2YCE - chains A and B of the 5 polymer chains in the assembly; structure by X-ray diffraction, 1.93 A resolution.

Chain A (and B):
Name: Fructose-bisphosphate aldolase class 1
Source organism: Thermoproteus tenax
Notes: EC 4.1.2.13; chain B of this document is another copy of the same molecule, construct and numbering; everything in this record applies to it too
UniProtKB: P58315 (ALF1_THETE); residue numbers follow UniProt; this construct covers 1-263
Amino-acid sequence (263 residues; each row starts with the number of its first residue):
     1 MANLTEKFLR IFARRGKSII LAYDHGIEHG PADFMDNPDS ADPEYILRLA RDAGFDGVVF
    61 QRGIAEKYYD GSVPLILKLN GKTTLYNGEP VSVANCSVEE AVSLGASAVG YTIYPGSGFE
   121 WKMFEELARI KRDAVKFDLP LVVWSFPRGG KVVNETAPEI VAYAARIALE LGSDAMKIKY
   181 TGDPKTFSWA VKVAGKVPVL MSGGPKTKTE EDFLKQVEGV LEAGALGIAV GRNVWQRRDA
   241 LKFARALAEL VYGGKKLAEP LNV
Disordered / not traced: 1-2, 253-263 (chain B: 1-2, 254-263)
Construct notes: engineered mutation Phe146 (Tyr in P58315), Ser173 (Ala in P58315)
Covalently attached groups: D-mannitol-1,6-diphosphate (M2P) linked to Lys177
Residues lining bound ligands: D-mannitol-1,6-diphosphate (M2P): Ala22, Asp24, His25, Glu28, His29, Trp144, Phe146, Arg148, Lys179, Ser202, Gly203, Gly204, Ala229, Val230, Gly231, Arg232
Swiss-Prot annotation at these positions:
  - active site: Lys177 (Schiff-base intermediate with dihydroxyacetone-P)
  - binding site (substrate): Asp24, His25, His29, Asp33, Trp144, Arg148, Lys177 to Lys179, Ser202 to Gly204, Gly231, Arg232
  - mutagenesis: Trp144 (W144E: Loss of FBP aldolase activity; when associated with F-146)

Chain A / chain B interface:
Pairs across the interface (71; chain A residue first):
  Tyr23(A) with Arg166(B), hydrogen bond
  Gly26(A) with Tyr163(B); Arg166(B); Glu170(B)
  Ile27(A) with Tyr163(B), hydrogen bond (backbone-side chain); Glu170(B); Leu171(B), hydrophobic
  Glu28(A) with Tyr163(B), hydrogen bond (backbone-side chain)
  His29(A) with Tyr163(B), hydrogen bond (backbone-side chain)
  Gly30(A) with Tyr163(B), hydrogen bond (backbone-side chain)
  Pro31(A) with Ala162(B); Tyr163(B); Trp189(B); Val193(B), hydrophobic
  Phe34(A) with Arg166(B)
  Met35(A) with Trp189(B), hydrophobic
  Pro38(A) with Lys192(B)
  Ala41(A) with Arg166(B), hydrogen bond (backbone-side chain)
  Gln61(A) with Glu170(B)
  Arg62(A) with Lys131(B); Glu170(B); Leu171(B)
  Gly63(A) with Leu169(B); Glu170(B), hydrogen bond (backbone-backbone); Gly172(B)
  Ile64(A) with Leu169(B), hydrophobic; Glu170(B)
  Glu66(A) with Lys131(B), salt bridge; Asp174(B)
  Lys67(A) with Thr5(B); Gly172(B); Ser173(B), hydrogen bond (side chain-backbone); Asp174(B), salt bridge; Lys196(B), hydrogen bond (backbone-side chain); Val197(B)
  Tyr68(A) with Gly195(B); Lys196(B), hydrogen bond (side chain-backbone)
  Gly81(A) with Phe124(B)
  Lys82(A) with Glu120(B)
  Thr83(A) with Gly116(B); Glu120(B), hydrogen bond; Tyr163(B); Ile167(B)
  Thr84(A) with Lys151(B), hydrogen bond (backbone-side chain); Tyr163(B), hydrogen bond (backbone-side chain)
  Leu85(A) with Gly116(B); Pro147(B), hydrophobic; Gly150(B); Lys151(B), hydrogen bond (backbone-backbone); Val152(B), hydrophobic; Ile160(B), hydrophobic; Tyr163(B), hydrophobic
  Tyr86(A) with Gly116(B); Ser117(B); Gly118(B); Glu120(B); Lys151(B), hydrogen bond (backbone-side chain)
  Asn87(A) with Gly150(B); Lys151(B), hydrogen bond
  Val91(A) with Trp121(B)
  Val93(A) with Trp121(B); Phe124(B), hydrophobic; Glu125(B)
  Ala94(A) with Ala128(B)
  Asn95(A) with Ala128(B); Leu171(B)
  Ser97(A) with Arg132(B)
  Glu99(A) with Arg132(B), salt bridge
  Glu100(A) with Arg132(B)
  Phe119(A) with Trp121(B)
  Lys122(A) with Trp121(B)
Other interface residues (no listed pair), chain A (36 interface residues in all): Glu44, Cys96
Other interface residues (no listed pair), chain B (34 interface residues in all): Pro115, Val135

Summary:
36 residues of chain A face 34 of chain B across their interface, with 16 hydrogen bonds and 3 salt bridges.
Among the polar pairs are Glu66(A)-Lys131(B), Lys67(A)-Asp174(B) and Glu99(A)-Arg132(B).
D-mannitol-1,6-diphosphate is covalently linked to Lys177(A).
Both chains are Fructose-bisphosphate aldolase class 1 (Thermoproteus tenax). Entry 2YCE (Structure of an
Archaeal fructose-1,6-bisphosphate aldolase with the catalytic Lys covalently bound to the carbinolamine
intermediate ...) was determined by X-ray diffraction together with 1W8S from the same study.
